Entry 8BDI (X-ray diffraction, 2.11 A resolution); this record covers chains J and K of the 3 polymer chains in the assembly.

# Chain J
Name: Elongin-B
Source organism: Homo sapiens
UniProt: Q15370 (ELOB_HUMAN); numbering as in UniProt (aligned over 1-104)
Amino-acid sequence (104 residues; each row starts with the number of its first residue):
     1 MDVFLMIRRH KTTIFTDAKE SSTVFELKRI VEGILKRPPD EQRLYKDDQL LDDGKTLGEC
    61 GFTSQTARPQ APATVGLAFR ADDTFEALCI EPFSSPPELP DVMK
Modified positions: Cys-89 (S-(dimethylarsenic)cysteine; CAS)
Swiss-Prot annotation at these positions:
  - modified residue: Met-1 (N-acetylmethionine), Thr-84 (Phosphothreonine)

# Chain K
Name: Elongin-C
Source organism: Homo sapiens
UniProt: Q15369 (ELOC_HUMAN); numbering as in UniProt (aligned over 17-112)
Amino-acid sequence (97 residues; row label = number of the first residue in the row):
    16 MMYVKLISSD GHEFIVKREH ALTSGTIKAM LSGPGQFAEN ETNEVNFREI PSHVLSKVCM
    76 YFTYKVRYTN SSTEIPEFPI APEIALELLM AANFLDC
Not modelled in the structure: 48-57
Differences from the reference sequence: initiating methionine (16)

# How chain J and chain K interact
Pairs across the interface - 50 pairs, chain J then chain K:
  Phe-4(J) / Thr-78(K)
  Phe-4(J) / Arg-82(K)
  Met-6(J) / Met-75(K)  hydrophobic
  Arg-8(J) / His-27(K)
  Lys-11(J) / Asp-25(K)  hydrogen bond (side chain-backbone)
  Lys-11(J) / Gly-26(K)
  Lys-11(J) / His-27(K)
  Lys-11(J) / Glu-28(K)  hydrogen bond (backbone-backbone)
  Thr-12(J) / Glu-28(K)
  Thr-13(J) / Glu-28(K)  hydrogen bond (backbone-backbone)
  Thr-13(J) / Phe-29(K)
  Thr-13(J) / Ile-30(K)  hydrogen bond (backbone-backbone)
  Ile-14(J) / Ile-30(K)
  Phe-15(J) / Phe-29(K)  hydrophobic
  Phe-15(J) / Ile-30(K)  hydrogen bond (backbone-backbone)
  Phe-15(J) / Val-31(K)  hydrophobic
  Phe-15(J) / Ser-71(K)
  Phe-15(J) / Cys-74(K)  hydrophobic
  Phe-15(J) / Met-75(K)  hydrophobic
  Thr-16(J) / Tyr-18(K)
  Asp-17(J) / Lys-32(K)  salt bridge
  Ile-34(J) / Tyr-18(K)
  Ile-34(J) / Ile-30(K)  hydrophobic
  Pro-69(J) / Met-75(K)
  Pro-69(J) / Thr-78(K)
  Pro-69(J) / Tyr-79(K)  hydrophobic
  Pro-69(J) / Arg-82(K)
  Pro-69(J) / Tyr-83(K)  hydrophobic
  Gln-70(J) / Met-75(K)
  Gln-70(J) / Tyr-79(K)
  Gln-70(J) / Pro-91(K)
  Gln-70(J) / Phe-93(K)
  Gln-70(J) / Pro-94(K)
  Pro-72(J) / Met-75(K)
  Glu-91(J) / His-27(K)
  Pro-92(J) / His-27(K)  hydrogen bond (backbone-side chain)
  Phe-93(J) / His-27(K)
  Phe-93(J) / Phe-29(K)  hydrophobic
  Phe-93(J) / Ser-67(K)
  Phe-93(J) / Ser-71(K)
  Ser-94(J) / Asp-25(K)
  Ser-94(J) / Pro-66(K)
  Ser-94(J) / Ser-67(K)  hydrogen bond (backbone-side chain)
  Ser-94(J) / His-68(K)  hydrogen bond
  Pro-96(J) / His-68(K)
  Pro-96(J) / Glu-98(K)
  Pro-97(J) / His-68(K)
  Pro-97(J) / Glu-102(K)
  Leu-99(J) / Pro-97(K)
  Met-103(J) / Leu-101(K)  hydrophobic
Interface residues without a listed pair, chain J (25 interface residues in all): Ile-30, Leu-35, Ser-95
Interface residues without a listed pair, chain K (29 interface residues in all): Lys-72, Glu-92, Ile-99

# Summary
The interface between chain J and chain K involves 25 residues on one side and 29 on the other, with 8
hydrogen bonds and 1 salt bridge. Among the polar pairs are Asp-17(J)/Lys-32(K), Lys-11(J)/Asp-25(K) and
Pro-92(J)/His-27(K).
Here chain J is Elongin-B and chain K is Elongin-C, both from Homo sapiens. Entry 8BDI (VCB in complex with
compound 32) was determined by X-ray diffraction together with 8BDJ, 8BDL, 8BDM, 8BDN, 8BDO, 8BDS and 3
further entries from the same study.
